Entry 8RYT (electron microscopy, 18.00 A resolution (very low resolution: no residue pairs are listed; an interface is given only as per-side residue counts)); this record covers chains N and P of the 16 polymer chains in the assembly.

[Chain N (and P)]
Protein: Nucleoprotein
Notes: chain P of this document is another copy of the same molecule, construct and numbering; everything in this record applies to it too
UniProt: P89216 (NCAP_THOGV); residue numbers follow UniProt; this construct covers 1-184, 194-454
Sequence (445 residues; row label = number of the first residue in the row; note: 9 numbers in that range are skipped by the numbering (no residue carries them; nothing is unmodelled there)):
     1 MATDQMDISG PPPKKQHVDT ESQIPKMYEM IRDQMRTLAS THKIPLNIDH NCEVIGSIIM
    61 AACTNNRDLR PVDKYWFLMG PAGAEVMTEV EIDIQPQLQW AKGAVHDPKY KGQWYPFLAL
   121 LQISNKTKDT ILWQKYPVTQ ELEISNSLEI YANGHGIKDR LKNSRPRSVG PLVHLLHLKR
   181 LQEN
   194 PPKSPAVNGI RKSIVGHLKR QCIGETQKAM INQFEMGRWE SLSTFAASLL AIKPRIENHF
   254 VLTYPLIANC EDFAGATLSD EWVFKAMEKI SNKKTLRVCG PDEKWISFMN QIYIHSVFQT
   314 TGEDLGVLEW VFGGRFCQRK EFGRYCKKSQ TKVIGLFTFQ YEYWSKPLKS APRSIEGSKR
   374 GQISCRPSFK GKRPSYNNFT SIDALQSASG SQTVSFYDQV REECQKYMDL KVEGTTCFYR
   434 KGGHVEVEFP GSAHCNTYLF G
Not modelled in the structure: 1-19, 194-196, 370-375, 395-407 (chain P: 1-19, 194-196, 370-407)
From the paper describing this entry:
  - mutagenesis - R67D (10-fold), W133D (3-fold), R160D, K162D (15-fold): decreased binding to 24-mer polyU
  - mutagenesis - R386A (11-fold): decreased binding to 24-mer polyU RNA
  - mutagenesis - R160D: decreased catalytic activity

[Interface between chain N and chain P]
At this resolution (18 A) residue pairs are not listed: 11 residues of chain N and 21 of chain P lie at the interface.

[Summary]
11 residues of chain N face 21 of chain P across their interface. The paper reports that R67D, W133D and R160D
of chain N, among others, reduce binding to 24-mer polyU; R386A of chain N reduces binding to 24-mer polyU
RNA.
Chain N and chain P are both Nucleoprotein; the structure, Structural characterization of Thogoto Virus
nucleoprotein provides insights into RNA encapsidation and assembly, was determined by electron microscopy
(same publication as 8CJW).
